PDB entry 3H1H | X-ray diffraction, 3.16 A resolution | chains A and E of the 20 polymer chains in the assembly

[Chain A]
Molecule: Ubiquinol-cytochrome-C reductase complex core protein I, mitochondrial
Organism: Gallus gallus
Notes: EC 1.10.2.2
Sequence (446 residues; numbered 1 to 446; the number before each row is that of its first residue):
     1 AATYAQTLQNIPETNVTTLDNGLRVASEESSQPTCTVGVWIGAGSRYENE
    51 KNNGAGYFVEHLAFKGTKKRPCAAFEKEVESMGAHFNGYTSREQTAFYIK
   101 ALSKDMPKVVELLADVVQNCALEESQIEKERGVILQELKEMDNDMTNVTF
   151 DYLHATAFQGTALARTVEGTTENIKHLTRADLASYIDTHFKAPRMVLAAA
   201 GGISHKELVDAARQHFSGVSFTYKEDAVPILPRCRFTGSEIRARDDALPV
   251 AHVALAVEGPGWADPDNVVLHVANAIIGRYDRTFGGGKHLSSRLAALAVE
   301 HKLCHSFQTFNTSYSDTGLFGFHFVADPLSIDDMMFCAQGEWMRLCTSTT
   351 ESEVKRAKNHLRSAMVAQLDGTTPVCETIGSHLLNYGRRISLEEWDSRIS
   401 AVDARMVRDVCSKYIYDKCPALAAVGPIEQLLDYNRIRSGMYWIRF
Not modelled in the structure: 1, 445-446

[Chain E]
Molecule: Cytochrome b-c1 complex subunit Rieske, mitochondrial
Organism: Gallus gallus
Notes: EC 1.10.2.2; fragment: sequence database residues 77-272
UniProt: Q5ZLR5 (UCRI_CHICK); residues 1-196 here correspond to UniProt positions 77-272 (UniProt number = residue number + 76)
Sequence (196 residues; numbered 1 to 196; the number before each row is that of its first residue):
     1 VHNDVTVPDFSAYRREDVMDATTSSQTSSEDRKGFSYLVTATACVATAYA
    51 AKNVVTQFISSLSASADVLALSKIEIKLSDIPEGKNVAFKWRGKPLFVRH
   101 RTQAEINQEAEVDVSKLRDPQHDLDRVKKPEWVILVGVCTHLGCVPIANS
   151 GDFGGYYCPCHGSHYDASGRIRKGPAPYNLEVPTYQFVGDDLVVVG
Cystine bridges: Cys-144/Cys-160
Bound ions: 2Fe-2S cluster Fe: Cys-139, His-141, Cys-158, His-161
Residues lining bound ligands: 2Fe-2S cluster (FES): Cys-139, His-141, Leu-142, Gly-143, Cys-144, Cys-158, Cys-160, His-161, Gly-162, Ser-163, Pro-175
Curated features (UniProtKB/Swiss-Prot):
  - binding site ([2Fe-2S] cluster): Cys-139, His-141, Leu-142, Cys-158, His-161, Ser-163

[Interface between chain A and chain E]
Residue-residue contacts (37):
  Leu-138(A) / Asn-3(E)
  Asp-142(A) / Val-1(E)
  Asp-142(A) / His-2(E)  salt bridge
  Val-148(A) / His-2(E)
  Asp-151(A) / His-2(E)  salt bridge
  Tyr-152(A) / His-2(E)
  Tyr-152(A) / Val-5(E)  hydrophobic
  Ala-155(A) / Val-7(E)
  Thr-156(A) / Val-7(E)
  Gln-159(A) / Val-7(E)
  Gln-159(A) / Arg-14(E)  hydrogen bond
  Gly-160(A) / Ala-21(E)
  Thr-161(A) / Ala-21(E)
  Thr-166(A) / Asn-3(E)
  Glu-168(A) / Asn-3(E)
  Gly-169(A) / Asn-3(E)
  Thr-170(A) / Asp-4(E)
  Thr-171(A) / Val-1(E)
  Thr-171(A) / Asp-4(E)  hydrogen bond
  Arg-233(A) / Ala-21(E)
  Arg-233(A) / Thr-22(E)
  Arg-235(A) / Arg-14(E)
  Arg-235(A) / Val-18(E)  hydrogen bond (side chain-backbone)
  Arg-235(A) / Met-19(E)
  Arg-235(A) / Asp-20(E)
  Arg-235(A) / Ala-21(E)
  Arg-235(A) / Thr-23(E)
  Phe-236(A) / Ser-25(E)  hydrogen bond (backbone-side chain)
  Phe-236(A) / Gln-26(E)
  Thr-237(A) / Arg-14(E)  hydrogen bond
  Glu-258(A) / Gln-26(E)  hydrogen bond
  Asp-417(A) / Lys-33(E)  hydrogen bond (backbone-side chain)
  Asp-417(A) / Tyr-37(E)  hydrogen bond
  Lys-418(A) / Gln-26(E)  hydrogen bond
  Lys-418(A) / Lys-33(E)
  Arg-438(A) / Lys-33(E)
  Arg-438(A) / Tyr-37(E)
Also at the interface, not in a pair above, chain A (26 interface residues in all): Asn-147, Cys-234, Tyr-442
Also at the interface, not in a pair above, chain E (19 interface residues in all): Phe-10, Ser-24

[Summary]
Chain A and chain E form an interface of 26 and 19 residues respectively; the contacts include 9 hydrogen
bonds and 2 salt bridges. Among the polar pairs are Asp-142(A)/His-2(E), Asp-151(A)/His-2(E) and
Gln-159(A)/Arg-14(E). Chain E binds 2Fe-2S cluster.
Chain A is Ubiquinol-cytochrome-C reductase complex core protein I, mitochondrial and chain E is Cytochrome
b-c1 complex subunit Rieske, mitochondrial, both from Gallus gallus; the structure, Cytochrome bc1 complex
from chicken, was determined by X-ray diffraction together with 3H1I and 3H1J from the same study.
